1CZH - chain A; structure by X-ray diffraction, 1.86 A resolution.

Chain A:
Protein: Flavodoxin
Organism: Synechococcus elongatus
UniProtKB: P10340 (FLAV_SYNP7); residue numbers follow UniProt; this construct covers 1-169
Sequence (169 residues; row label = number of the first residue in the row):
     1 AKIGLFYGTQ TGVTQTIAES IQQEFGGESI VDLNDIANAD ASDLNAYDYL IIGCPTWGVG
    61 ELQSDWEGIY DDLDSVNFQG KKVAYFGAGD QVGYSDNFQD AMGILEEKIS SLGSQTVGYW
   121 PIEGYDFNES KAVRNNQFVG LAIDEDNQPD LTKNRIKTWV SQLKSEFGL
Differences from the reference sequence: engineered mutation Gly58 (Asn in P10340)
Residues lining bound ligands: FMN (flavin mononucleotide): Gly8, Thr9, Gln10, Thr11, Gly12, Val13, Thr14, Pro55, Thr56, Trp57, Gly58, Val59, Gly60, Ala88, Gly89, Asp90, Tyr94, Asn97, Phe98, Gln99, Asp146

In short:
Bound to chain A: flavin mononucleotide.
Chain A is Flavodoxin (Synechococcus elongatus); the structure, Comparisons of wild type and mutant
flavodoxins from anacystis nidulans. structural determinants of the redox potentials, was determined by X-ray
diffraction (same publication as 1CZK, 1CZL, 1CZO, 1CZR and 1D04).
